Entry 4FQ9 (X-ray diffraction, 2.02 A resolution); this record covers chains A and B.

== Chain A (and B) ==
Name: 3-hydroxydecanoyl-[acyl-carrier-protein] dehydratase
Organism: Pseudomonas aeruginosa
Notes: EC 4.2.1.60; chain B of this document is another copy of the same molecule, construct and numbering; everything in this record applies to it too
UniProt: O33877 (FABA_PSEAE); residues 1-171 here = UniProt positions 1-171
Sequence (172 residues; numbered 0 to 171; the number before each row is that of its first residue; numbering starts at 0):
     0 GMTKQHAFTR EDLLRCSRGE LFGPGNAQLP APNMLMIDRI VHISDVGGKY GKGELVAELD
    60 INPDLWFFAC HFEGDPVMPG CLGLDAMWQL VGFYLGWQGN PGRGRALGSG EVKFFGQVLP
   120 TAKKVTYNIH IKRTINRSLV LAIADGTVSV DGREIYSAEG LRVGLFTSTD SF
Unresolved in the structure: 0-1
Construct notes: expression tag (0)
Curated features (UniProtKB/Swiss-Prot):
  - active site: H70
What the authors report for this chain:
  - contacts within the chain: H70-V76 (hydrogen bond), H70-F71 (pi stacking), H70-P78, T166-D169, F165-F171 (hydrophobic contact), L106-F171 (hydrophobic contact)
  - catalytic residues: H70
  - catalytic residues: D84 (proposed by the authors, not directly observed)
  - mutagenesis - H70N, H70N/D84N, D84N: abolished catalytic activity

== Interface between chain A and chain B ==
Contacting residue pairs (76; chain A residue first):
  S16(A) - E72(B)
  R17(A) - E72(B)
  Q27(A) - F71(B)
  Q27(A) - E72(B)  hydrogen bond (side chain-backbone)
  L28(A) - F71(B)
  P29(A) - C69(B)
  P29(A) - H70(B)
  P29(A) - F71(B)
  A30(A) - C69(B)  hydrogen bond (backbone-backbone)
  A30(A) - E72(B)
  P31(A) - C69(B)
  N32(A) - C69(B)
  M33(A) - W65(B)  hydrophobic
  M33(A) - C69(B)  hydrophobic
  M33(A) - P78(B)  hydrophobic
  M33(A) - C80(B)  hydrophobic
  W65(A) - M33(B)  hydrophobic
  W65(A) - W65(B)  hydrophobic
  C69(A) - P29(B)
  C69(A) - A30(B)  hydrogen bond (backbone-backbone)
  C69(A) - P31(B)
  C69(A) - N32(B)
  C69(A) - M33(B)  hydrophobic
  H70(A) - P29(B)
  F71(A) - Q27(B)
  F71(A) - L28(B)
  F71(A) - P29(B)
  F71(A) - R104(B)
  E72(A) - S16(B)
  E72(A) - R17(B)
  E72(A) - Q27(B)  hydrogen bond (backbone-side chain)
  E72(A) - A30(B)
  D74(A) - R102(B)  salt bridge
  D74(A) - R104(B)  salt bridge
  V76(A) - R104(B)
  P78(A) - M33(B)  hydrophobic
  C80(A) - M33(B)  hydrophobic
  C80(A) - C80(B)
  C80(A) - L81(B)  hydrophobic
  C80(A) - D84(B)
  L83(A) - L83(B)  hydrophobic
  D84(A) - C80(B)
  W87(A) - F113(B)  hydrophobic
  R102(A) - D74(B)  salt bridge
  R104(A) - F71(B)
  R104(A) - D74(B)  salt bridge
  R104(A) - V76(B)
  R104(A) - Q116(B)  hydrogen bond
  A105(A) - F113(B)
  L106(A) - K112(B)
  L106(A) - F113(B)  hydrogen bond (backbone-backbone)
  G107(A) - V111(B)
  G107(A) - F113(B)
  S108(A) - E110(B)
  S108(A) - V111(B)  hydrogen bond (backbone-backbone)
  G109(A) - G109(B)
  E110(A) - S108(B)
  E110(A) - G109(B)  hydrogen bond (backbone-backbone)
  V111(A) - G107(B)
  V111(A) - S108(B)  hydrogen bond (backbone-backbone)
  K112(A) - L106(B)
  F113(A) - W87(B)  hydrophobic
  F113(A) - A105(B)
  F113(A) - L106(B)  hydrogen bond (backbone-backbone)
  F113(A) - G107(B)
  F113(A) - F171(B)
  F114(A) - F171(B)
  G115(A) - F171(B)
  Q116(A) - R104(B)  hydrogen bond
  R152(A) - F171(B)
  T168(A) - Q116(B)  hydrogen bond (backbone-side chain)
  F171(A) - F113(B)
  F171(A) - F114(B)  hydrophobic
  F171(A) - G115(B)
  F171(A) - Q116(B)  hydrogen bond (backbone-side chain)
  F171(A) - R152(B)  hydrogen bond (backbone-side chain)
Other interface residues (no listed pair), chain A (42 interface residues in all): G73, L81, G103, S170
Other interface residues (no listed pair), chain B (40 interface residues in all): G73, G103

== Summary ==
42 residues of chain A face 40 of chain B across their interface, with 14 hydrogen bonds and 4 salt bridges.
Polar contacts include D74(A)-R102(B), D74(A)-R104(B) and Q27(A)-E72(B). From UniProt: active-site residue
H70(A) on chain A. From the paper: catalytic residues H70(A) and D84(A); H70N, H70N/D84N and D84N of chain A
abolish catalytic activity.
Chain A and chain B are both 3-hydroxydecanoyl-[acyl-carrier-protein] dehydratase (Pseudomonas aeruginosa);
the structure, Crystal Structure of 3-hydroxydecanoyl-Acyl Carrier Protein Dehydratase (FabA) from Pseudomonas
aeruginosa, was determined by X-ray diffraction (same publication as 4B0B, 4B0C, 4B0I, 4B0J and 4B8U).
